Entry 2EVF (X-ray diffraction, 1.56 A resolution); this record covers chains C and A of the 3 polymer chains in the assembly.

# Chain C
Molecule: 14-nt DNA strand
Sequence (14 nucleotides; each row starts with the number of its first residue):
     1 AGTTTTAGTG TCGC

# Chain A
Name: NDT80 protein
From: Saccharomyces cerevisiae
Notes: fragment: ndt80 dna binding domain
Reference sequence: P38830 (NDT80_YEAST); numbering as in UniProt (aligned over 1-340)
Sequence (345 residues; numbered -4 to 340; the number before each row is that of its first residue; numbers below 1 keep their minus sign (Gly-4 is residue -4)):
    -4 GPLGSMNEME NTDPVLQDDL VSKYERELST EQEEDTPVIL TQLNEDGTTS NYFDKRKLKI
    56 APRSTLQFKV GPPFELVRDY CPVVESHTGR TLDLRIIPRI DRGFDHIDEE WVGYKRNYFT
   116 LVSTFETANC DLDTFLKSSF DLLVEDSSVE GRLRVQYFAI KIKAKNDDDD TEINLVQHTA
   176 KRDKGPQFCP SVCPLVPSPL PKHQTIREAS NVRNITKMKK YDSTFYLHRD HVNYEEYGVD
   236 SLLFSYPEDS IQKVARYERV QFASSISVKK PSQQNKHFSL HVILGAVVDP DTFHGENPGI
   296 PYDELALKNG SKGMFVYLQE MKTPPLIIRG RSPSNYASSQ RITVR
Disordered / not traced: -4 to 32, 140-145, 287-293, 336-340
Sequence notes: cloning artifact (-4 to 0); engineered mutation Gly146 (Ser in P38830), Thr200 (Ile in P38830)
Reported in the primary citation:
  - specificity-determining residues: Pro57, Arg58 (proposed by the authors, not directly observed)

# Chain C / chain A interface
Contacting residue pairs (32; chain C residue first):
  DT5(C) - Arg58(A)  hydrogen bond to the base
  DT5(C) - Lys176(A)  sugar contact
  DT6(C) - Arg58(A)  hydrogen bond to the sugar
  DT6(C) - Ala175(A)  phosphate contact
  DT6(C) - Lys176(A)  salt bridge to the phosphate
  DT6(C) - Asn206(A)  hydrogen bond to the phosphate
  DA7(C) - Pro57(A)  base contact
  DA7(C) - Arg58(A)  sugar contact
  DA7(C) - Arg97(A)  sugar contact
  DA7(C) - Tyr113(A)  phosphate contact
  DA7(C) - Ala175(A)  phosphate contact
  DA7(C) - Arg177(A)  hydrogen bond to the base
  DA7(C) - Asn206(A)  hydrogen bond to the phosphate
  DA7(C) - Arg254(A)  salt bridge to the phosphate
  DG8(C) - Lys50(A)  phosphate contact
  DG8(C) - Pro57(A)  sugar contact
  DG8(C) - Gln62(A)  sugar contact
  DG8(C) - Arg97(A)  salt bridge to the phosphate
  DG8(C) - Asn112(A)  phosphate contact
  DG8(C) - Tyr113(A)  hydrogen bond to the phosphate
  DG8(C) - Arg177(A)  hydrogen bond to the base
  DT9(C) - Lys50(A)  phosphate contact
  DT9(C) - Lys54(A)  sugar contact
  DT9(C) - Arg111(A)  base contact
  DT9(C) - Asn112(A)  hydrogen bond to the phosphate
  DT9(C) - Arg177(A)  base contact
  DT9(C) - Tyr331(A)  phosphate contact
  DG10(C) - Lys54(A)  salt bridge to the phosphate
  DG10(C) - Arg111(A)  hydrogen bond to the base
  DG10(C) - Tyr331(A)  phosphate contact
  DG10(C) - Ser333(A)  hydrogen bond to the phosphate
  DT11(C) - Arg326(A)  hydrogen bond to the base
Also at the interface, not in a pair above, chain A (19 interface residues in all): Ile55, Tyr109

# In short
The interface between chain C and chain A involves 7 residues on one side and 19 on the other; the contacts
include 11 hydrogen bonds and 4 salt bridges. Among the polar pairs are DT5(C)-Arg58(A), DA7(C)-Arg177(A) and
DG8(C)-Arg177(A). From the paper: specificity determinants Pro57(A) and Arg58(A).
Here chain C is a 14-nt DNA strand and chain A is NDT80 protein (Saccharomyces cerevisiae). Entry 2EVF
(Structure of a Ndt80-DNA complex (MSE mutant mA6T)) was determined by X-ray diffraction (same publication as
2ETW, 2EUW, 2EUX, 2EUZ, 2EVG, 2EVI and 2EVJ).
